Entry 3GWU (X-ray diffraction, 2.14 A resolution); this record covers chain A.

Chain A:
Molecule: Transporter
From: Aquifex aeolicus
UniProt: O67854 (O67854_AQUAE); residue numbers follow UniProt; this construct covers 1-513
Chain sequence (515 residues; row label = number of the first residue in the row):
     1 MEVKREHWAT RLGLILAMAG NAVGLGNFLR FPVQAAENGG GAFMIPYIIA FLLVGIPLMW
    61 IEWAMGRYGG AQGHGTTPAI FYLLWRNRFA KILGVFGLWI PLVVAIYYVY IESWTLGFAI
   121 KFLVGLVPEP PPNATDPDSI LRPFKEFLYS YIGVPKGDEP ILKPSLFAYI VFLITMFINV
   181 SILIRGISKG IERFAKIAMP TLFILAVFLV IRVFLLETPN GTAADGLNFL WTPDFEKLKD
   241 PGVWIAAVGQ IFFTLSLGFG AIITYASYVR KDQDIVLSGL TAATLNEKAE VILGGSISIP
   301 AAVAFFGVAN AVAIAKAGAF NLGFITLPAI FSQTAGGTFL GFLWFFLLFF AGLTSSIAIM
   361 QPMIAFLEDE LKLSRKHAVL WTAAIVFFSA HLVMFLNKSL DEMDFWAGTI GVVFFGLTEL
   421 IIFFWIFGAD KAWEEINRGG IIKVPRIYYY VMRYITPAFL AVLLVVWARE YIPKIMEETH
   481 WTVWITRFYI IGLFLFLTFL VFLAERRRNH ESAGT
Unresolved in the structure: 1-4, 133-134
Differences from the reference sequence: expression tag (514-515)
Metal / ion sites: Na+ site 1: Gly20, Val23, Ala351, Thr354, Ser355; Na+ site 2: Ala22, Asn27, Thr254, Asn286 (together with leucine)
Small-molecule neighbours:
  - leucine (LEU): Asn21, Ala22, Gly24, Leu25, Gly26, Asn27, Val104, Tyr108, Phe253, Thr254, Leu255, Ser256, Phe259, Ser355, Ile359
  - Sertraline (SRE; (1S,4S)-4-(3,4-dichlorophenyl)-N-methyl-1,2,3,4-tetrahydronaphthalen-1-amine): Leu25, Leu29, Arg30, Gln34, Tyr107, Tyr108, Ile111, Phe253, Ala319, Phe320, Leu400, Asp401, Asp404, Thr409
What the authors report for this chain:
  - binding site for Sertraline: Leu25, Leu29, Arg30, Gln34, Tyr108, Ile111, Phe253, Ala319, Leu400, Asp401, Asp404, Thr409
  - binding site for leucine: Leu25, Gly26, Tyr108, Phe253

Summary:
Ligands of chain A: leucine and Sertraline. Gly20, Val23, Ala351, Thr354 and Ser355 coordinate Na+ site 1. The
Na+ site 2 is built by Ala22, Asn27, Thr254 and Asn286. From the paper: a binding site for Sertraline at
Leu25, Leu29 and Arg30 among others; a binding site for leucine at Leu25, Gly26 and Tyr108 among others.
Chain A is Transporter (Aquifex aeolicus); the structure, Leucine transporter LeuT in complex with sertraline,
was determined by X-ray diffraction (same publication as 3GWV and 3GWW).
